PDB entry 5W21 | X-ray diffraction, 3.00 A resolution | chains A and B of the 3 polymer chains in the assembly

== Chain A ==
Protein: Klotho
Source organism: Homo sapiens
Notes: EC 3.2.1.31; fragment: ectodomain
UniProt: Q9UEF7 (KLOT_HUMAN); residue numbers follow UniProt; this construct covers 1-981
Sequence (981 residues; each row starts with the number of its first residue):
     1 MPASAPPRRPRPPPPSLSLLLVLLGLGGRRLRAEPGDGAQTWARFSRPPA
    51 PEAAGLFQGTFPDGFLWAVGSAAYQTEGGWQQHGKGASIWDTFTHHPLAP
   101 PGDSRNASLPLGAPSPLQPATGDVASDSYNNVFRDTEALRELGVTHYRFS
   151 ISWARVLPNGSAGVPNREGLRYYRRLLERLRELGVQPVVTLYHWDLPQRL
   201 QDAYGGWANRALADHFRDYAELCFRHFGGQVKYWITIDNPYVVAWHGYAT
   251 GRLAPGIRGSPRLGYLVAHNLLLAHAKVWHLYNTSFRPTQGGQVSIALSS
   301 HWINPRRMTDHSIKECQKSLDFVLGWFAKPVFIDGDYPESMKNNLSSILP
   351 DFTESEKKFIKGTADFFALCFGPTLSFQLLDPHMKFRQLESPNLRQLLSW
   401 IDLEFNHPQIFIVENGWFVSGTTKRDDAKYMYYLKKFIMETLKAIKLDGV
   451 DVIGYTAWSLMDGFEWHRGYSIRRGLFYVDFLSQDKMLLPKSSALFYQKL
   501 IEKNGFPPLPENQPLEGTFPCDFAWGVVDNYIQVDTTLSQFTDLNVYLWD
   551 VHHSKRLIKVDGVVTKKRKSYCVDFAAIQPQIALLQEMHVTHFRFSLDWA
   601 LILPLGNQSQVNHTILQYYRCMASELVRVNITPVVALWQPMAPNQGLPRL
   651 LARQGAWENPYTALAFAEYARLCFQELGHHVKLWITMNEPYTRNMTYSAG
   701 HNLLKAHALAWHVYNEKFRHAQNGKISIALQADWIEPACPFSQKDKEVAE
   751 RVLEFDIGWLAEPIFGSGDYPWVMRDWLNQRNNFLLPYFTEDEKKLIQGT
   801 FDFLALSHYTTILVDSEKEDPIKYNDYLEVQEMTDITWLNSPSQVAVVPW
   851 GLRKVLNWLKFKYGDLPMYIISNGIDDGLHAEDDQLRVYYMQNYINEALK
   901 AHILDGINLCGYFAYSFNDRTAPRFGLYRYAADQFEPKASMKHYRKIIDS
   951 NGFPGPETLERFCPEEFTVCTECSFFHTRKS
Unresolved in the structure: 1-33, 98-115, 957-960, 978-981
Disulfide bonds: Cys572-Cys621, Cys910-Cys973
Glycans and other covalent adducts: N-acetylglucosamine (NAG) linked to Asn159, Asn283, Asn344, Asn607, Asn612, Asn630, Asn694
Bound ions: Zn2+: Asp426, Cys739, Asp745, Asp815
Swiss-Prot annotation at these positions:
  - glycosylation (N-linked (GlcNAc...) asparagine): Asn106, Asn159, Asn283, Asn344, Asn607, Asn612, Asn694
Reported in the primary citation:
  - post-translational modification sites: Asn694

== Chain B ==
Protein: Fibroblast growth factor 23
Source organism: Homo sapiens
UniProt: Q9GZV9 (FGF23_HUMAN); residues 25-204 here = UniProt positions 25-204
Sequence (226 residues; row label = number of the first residue in the row; numbers below 1 keep their minus sign (Met-21 is residue -21)):
   -21 MHHHHHHSSGLVPRGSGMKETAAAKFERQHMDSPDLGTDDDDKAMGYPNA
    29 SPLLGSSWGGLIHLYTATARNSYHLQIHKNGHVDGAPHQTIYSALMIRSE
    79 DAGFVVITGVMSRRYLCMDFRGNIFGSHYFDPENCRFQHQTLENGYDVYH
   129 SPQYHFLVSLGAAKAAFLPGMNPPPYSQFLSRRNEIPLIHFNTPIPRQHT
   179 QSAEDDSERDPLNVLKPRARMTPAPA
Unresolved in the structure: -21 to 18, 201-204
Differences from the reference sequence: expression tag (-21 to 24); conflict Ala140 (Arg in Q9GZV9), Ala143 (Arg in Q9GZV9), Gln176 (Arg in Q9GZV9), Gln179 (Arg in Q9GZV9)
Disulfide bonds: Cys95-Cys113
Swiss-Prot annotation at these positions:
  - modified residue: Ser180 (Phosphoserine)
  - glycosylation (O-linked (GalNAc) threonine): Thr171, Thr178
Reported in the primary citation:
  - mutagenesis - M149A/N150A/P151A: decreased signaling with Fibroblast growth factor receptor 1

== Interface between chain A and chain B ==
Pairs across the interface (67):
  Arg306(A) - Glu182(B)  salt bridge
  Phe377(A) - Asp184(B)
  Phe377(A) - Ser185(B)
  Phe377(A) - Glu186(B)
  Phe377(A) - Pro189(B)  hydrophobic
  Gln378(A) - Asp184(B)
  Leu380(A) - Asp184(B)
  Lys385(A) - Glu182(B)  salt bridge
  Lys385(A) - Asp184(B)  salt bridge
  Gln388(A) - Glu182(B)
  Leu389(A) - Glu182(B)
  Glu390(A) - Asp184(B)
  Pro392(A) - Pro189(B)  hydrophobic
  Pro392(A) - Leu190(B)  hydrophobic
  Trp417(A) - Arg187(B)  hydrogen bond (side chain-backbone)
  Trp417(A) - Pro189(B)
  Phe418(A) - Arg187(B)
  Lys429(A) - Arg187(B)  hydrogen bond (side chain-backbone)
  Tyr433(A) - Asp188(B)  hydrogen bond
  Tyr433(A) - Pro189(B)
  Tyr433(A) - Leu190(B)  hydrogen bond (side chain-backbone)
  Tyr433(A) - Asn191(B)
  Tyr433(A) - Val192(B)  hydrophobic
  Lys436(A) - Leu190(B)
  Arg693(A) - Arg196(B)  hydrogen bond (side chain-backbone)
  Arg693(A) - Ala197(B)
  Arg693(A) - Arg198(B)
  Arg693(A) - Met199(B)  hydrogen bond (backbone-backbone)
  Asn694(A) - Met199(B)
  Asn694(A) - Thr200(B)
  Asp733(A) - Arg196(B)  salt bridge
  Ile735(A) - Arg196(B)
  Val752(A) - Arg198(B)
  Asp756(A) - Arg196(B)  salt bridge
  Asp756(A) - Arg198(B)  salt bridge
  Ile812(A) - Arg196(B)
  Glu819(A) - Leu193(B)
  Asp820(A) - Arg187(B)  salt bridge
  Asp820(A) - Leu193(B)
  Ile822(A) - Arg187(B)
  Lys823(A) - Pro195(B)
  Asn825(A) - Arg198(B)
  Tyr827(A) - Met199(B)  hydrophobic
  Gln831(A) - Leu193(B)
  Glu832(A) - Leu193(B)
  Glu832(A) - Lys194(B)  hydrogen bond (backbone-backbone)
  Glu832(A) - Pro195(B)
  Glu832(A) - Arg196(B)  hydrogen bond (side chain-backbone)
  Glu832(A) - Arg198(B)  salt bridge
  Met833(A) - Val192(B)
  Met833(A) - Leu193(B)  hydrophobic
  Thr834(A) - Asn191(B)
  Thr834(A) - Val192(B)  hydrogen bond (backbone-backbone)
  Thr834(A) - Lys194(B)
  Ile836(A) - Leu190(B)
  Ile836(A) - Val192(B)  hydrophobic
  Gln844(A) - Lys194(B)
  His880(A) - Pro174(B)
  Arg924(A) - Ile173(B)
  Arg929(A) - Ile167(B)
  Tyr930(A) - Arg91(B)
  Ala931(A) - Leu166(B)
  Ala932(A) - Val88(B)
  Ala932(A) - Arg91(B)
  Asp933(A) - Arg91(B)  salt bridge
  Glu936(A) - Leu166(B)
  Glu936(A) - Ile167(B)
Interface residues without a listed pair, chain A (47 interface residues in all): Tyr432, Phe437, Met695, Phe755, Leu828, Gln934
Interface residues without a listed pair, chain B (28 interface residues in all): Phe169, Asn170, Pro172, Gln179
The authors on this interface:
  - interface residues, chain A: Tyr433(A)
  - interface residues, chain B: Asp188(B), Lys194(B), Arg196(B), Arg198(B)

== Overview ==
Chain A and chain B form an interface of 47 and 28 residues respectively; the contacts include 9 hydrogen
bonds and 9 salt bridges. Polar pairs include Arg306(A)-Glu182(B), Lys385(A)-Glu182(B) and
Lys385(A)-Asp184(B). From the paper: M149A/N150A/P151A of chain B reduce signaling with Fibroblast growth
factor receptor 1; interface residues Tyr433(A) and Asp188(B) among others.
Chain A is Klotho and chain B is Fibroblast growth factor 23, both from Homo sapiens; the structure, Crystal
Structure of a 1:1:1 FGF23-FGFR1c-aKlotho Ternary Complex, was determined by X-ray diffraction.
